Entry 4AIR (X-ray diffraction, 1.80 A resolution); this record covers chains A and C of the 4 polymer chains in the assembly.

# Chain A
Protein: Cysteine synthase
Source organism: Leishmania major
Notes: EC 2.5.1.47
UniProtKB: Q4Q159 (Q4Q159_LEIMA); residues 1-333 here = UniProt positions 1-333
Amino-acid sequence (354 residues; row label = number of the first residue in the row; numbers below 1 keep their minus sign (Met-20 is residue -20)):
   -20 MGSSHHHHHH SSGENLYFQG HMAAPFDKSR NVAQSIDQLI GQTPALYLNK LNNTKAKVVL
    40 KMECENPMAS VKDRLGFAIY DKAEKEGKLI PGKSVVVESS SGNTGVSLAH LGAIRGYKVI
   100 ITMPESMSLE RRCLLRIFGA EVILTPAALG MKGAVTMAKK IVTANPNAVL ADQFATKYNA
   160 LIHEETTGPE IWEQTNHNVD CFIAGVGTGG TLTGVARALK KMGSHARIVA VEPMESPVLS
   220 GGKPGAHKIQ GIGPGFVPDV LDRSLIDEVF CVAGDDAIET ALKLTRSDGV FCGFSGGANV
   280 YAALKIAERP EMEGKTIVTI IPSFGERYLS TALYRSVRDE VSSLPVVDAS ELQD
Not modelled in the structure: -20 to 2, 214-240
Sequence notes: initiating methionine (-20); expression tag (-19 to 0)
Reported in the primary citation:
  - binding site for Fga-fga-fga-fga-fga (chain C): Asn82, Thr83, Ser107, Phe273, Ser274, Ala311, Leu312
  - binding site for Fga-fga-fga-fga: Ser80, Asn82, Thr83, Arg110, Phe273, Ser274
  - conformationally variable residues (helix shift, loop rearrangement, order/disorder transition): Asp151 to Tyr157, Gly184 to Thr190, Glu214 to Asp241

# Chain C
Protein: Fga-fga-fga-fga-fga
Amino-acid sequence (5 residues; row label = number of the first residue in the row):
  1327 EEEEE
Modified / non-standard residues: Glu1327, Glu1328, Glu1329, Glu1330, Glu1331 (gamma-D-glutamic acid; FGA)

# How chain A and chain C interact
Contacting residue pairs (21):
  Lys51(A) - Glu1331(C)
  Gly81(A) - Glu1330(C)
  Gly81(A) - Glu1331(C)
  Asn82(A) - Glu1330(C)
  Asn82(A) - Glu1331(C)  hydrogen bond (backbone-backbone)
  Thr83(A) - Glu1331(C)  hydrogen bond (side chain-backbone)
  Ser105(A) - Glu1327(C)
  Met106(A) - Glu1327(C)
  Met106(A) - Glu1328(C)
  Ser107(A) - Glu1328(C)  hydrogen bond (backbone-backbone)
  Gly272(A) - Glu1329(C)
  Phe273(A) - Glu1329(C)
  Phe273(A) - Glu1330(C)
  Ser274(A) - Glu1330(C)  hydrogen bond (side chain-backbone)
  Tyr307(A) - Glu1329(C)
  Tyr307(A) - Glu1330(C)
  Thr310(A) - Glu1328(C)
  Thr310(A) - Glu1329(C)
  Ala311(A) - Glu1328(C)
  Ala311(A) - Glu1329(C)
  Leu312(A) - Glu1329(C)  hydrogen bond (backbone-backbone)
Also at the interface, not in a pair above, chain A (16 interface residues in all): Ser79, Thr187

# In short
The interface between chain A and chain C involves 16 residues on one side and 5 on the other, with 5 hydrogen
bonds. Polar contacts include Thr83(A)-Glu1331(C), Ser274(A)-Glu1330(C) and Leu312(A)-Glu1329(C). From the
paper: a binding site for Fga-fga-fga-fga-fga (chain C) at Asn82(A), Thr83(A) and Ser107(A) among others; a
binding site for Fga-fga-fga-fga at Ser80(A), Asn82(A) and Thr83(A) among others.
Chain A is Cysteine synthase (Leishmania major) and chain C is Fga-fga-fga-fga-fga; the structure, Leishmania
major cysteine synthase, was determined by X-ray diffraction.
